Entry 6WKZ (X-ray diffraction, 2.23 A resolution); this record covers chains A and B.

== Chain A (and B) ==
Molecule: Deoxyhypusine synthase
From: Homo sapiens
Notes: EC 2.5.1.46; chain B of this document is another copy of the same molecule, construct and numbering; everything in this record applies to it too
UniProtKB: P49366 (DHYS_HUMAN); residues 1-369 here = UniProt positions 1-369
Sequence (372 residues; row label = number of the first residue in the row; numbers below 1 keep their minus sign (Gly-2 is residue -2)):
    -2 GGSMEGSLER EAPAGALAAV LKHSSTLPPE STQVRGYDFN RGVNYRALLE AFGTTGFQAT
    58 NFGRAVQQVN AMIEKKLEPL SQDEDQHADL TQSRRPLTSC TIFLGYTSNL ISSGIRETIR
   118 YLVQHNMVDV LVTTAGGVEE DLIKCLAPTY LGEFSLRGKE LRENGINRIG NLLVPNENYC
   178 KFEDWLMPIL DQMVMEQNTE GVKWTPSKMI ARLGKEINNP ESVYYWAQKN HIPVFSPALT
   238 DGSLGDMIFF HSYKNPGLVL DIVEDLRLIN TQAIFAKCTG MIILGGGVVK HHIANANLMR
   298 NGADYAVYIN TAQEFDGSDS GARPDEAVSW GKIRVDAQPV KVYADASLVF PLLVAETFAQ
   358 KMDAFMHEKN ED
Unresolved in the structure: -2 to 27, 84-91, 152-157, 290-298, 316-334, 364-369 (chain B: -2 to 27, 80-87, 152-156, 290-298, 317-334, 364-369)
Differences from the reference sequence: expression tag (-2 to 0)
Residues lining bound ligands:
  - 8Y1 (6-[(1R)-2-amino-1-phenylethyl]-3-(pyridin-3-yl)-5,6-dihydrothieno[2,3-c]pyridin-7(4H)-one), molecule 1: Phe100, Val129, Phe232, Pro234, Ile259, Asp262, Leu263, Ile266, Asn267, Ala270, Met278, Val285, Val286, Lys287
  - 8Y1, molecule 2: Thr237, Asp238, Gly239, Asp243
UniProt features mapped onto this chain:
  - active site: Lys329 (Nucleophile)
  - binding site (NAD(+)): Ser105 to Ser109, Thr131 to Gly133, Glu137, Asp238, Gly283, Thr308, Ala309, Asp342, Ala343
  - binding site (spermidine): Glu136, Glu137, Asp243, His288, Gly314 to Asp316, Glu323 to Lys329
  - modified residue: Ser78 (Phosphoserine)
  - natural variant: Asn173 (N173S: In NEDSSWI), Tyr305 to Ile306 (deletion: In NEDSSWI)
  - mutagenesis: Asn106 (N106A: Strongly reduced NAD and spermidine binding. Reduced activity), Ser109 (S109A: Strongly reduced spermidine binding. Reduced activity), Glu137 (E137A: Strongly reduced NAD binding. Strongly reduced formation of covalent intermediate), Asp238 (D238A: Strongly reduced NAD binding. Strongly reduced formation of covalent intermediate), Asp243 (D243A: Reduces spermidine binding by 98%. Strongly reduced formation of covalent intermediate), Lys287 (K287A: Reduces covalent intermediate formation and deoxyhypusine synthesis by 99.5%. Retains low spermidine cleavage activity), His288 (H288A: Reduces spermidine binding by 98%. Strongly reduced NAD binding. Strongly reduced formation of covalent intermediate), Tyr305 (Y305A: Strongly reduced NAD binding. No effect on enzyme activity), Asp313 (D313A: Strongly reduced NAD binding), Asp316 (D316A: Reduces spermidine binding by 98%. Loss of covalent intermediate formation and deoxyhypusine synthesis), Ser317 (S317A: Strongly reduced NAD binding. No effect on enzyme activity), Glu323 (E323A: Reduces spermidine binding by 98%. Strongly reduced formation of covalent intermediate), 3 further mutagenesis entries in UniProt

== Interface between chain A and chain B ==
Residue-residue contacts (72):
  Ser105(A) with Lys287(B), hydrogen bond
  Asn106(A) with Asp313(B), hydrogen bond (side chain-backbone); Gly314(B), hydrogen bond (side chain-backbone); Ser315(B)
  Ala132(A) with Lys287(B), hydrogen bond (backbone-side chain)
  Gly133(A) with Lys287(B)
  Phe151(A) with Glu311(B); Phe312(B)
  Asn164(A) with His289(B)
  Arg165(A) with Glu311(B), salt bridge
  Ile166(A) with Gly314(B)
  Asn173(A) with His289(B)
  Tyr176(A) with His289(B)
  Pro234(A) with Pro234(B); Asp238(B); Ile259(B)
  Thr237(A) with Ile259(B); Leu263(B)
  Asp238(A) with Pro234(B); Lys287(B)
  Ser240(A) with His289(B)
  Gly242(A) with Leu263(B)
  Ile245(A) with Leu263(B), hydrophobic
  Phe246(A) with Leu263(B); Arg264(B); Asn267(B); Thr268(B); Ile271(B), hydrophobic
  Ser249(A) with Arg264(B), hydrogen bond
  Tyr250(A) with Arg264(B); Thr268(B)
  Leu255(A) with Val260(B)
  Val256(A) with Asp258(B)
  Leu257(A) with Leu257(B); Asp258(B), hydrogen bond (backbone-side chain); Ile259(B), hydrogen bond (backbone-backbone); Val260(B), hydrophobic
  Asp258(A) with Val256(B); Leu257(B), hydrogen bond (side chain-backbone)
  Ile259(A) with Pro234(B); Leu257(B), hydrogen bond (backbone-backbone); Ile259(B), hydrophobic
  Val260(A) with Leu255(B); Leu257(B), hydrophobic
  Leu263(A) with Thr237(B); Gly242(B); Ile245(B), hydrophobic; Phe246(B)
  Arg264(A) with Phe246(B); Ser249(B), hydrogen bond (side chain-backbone); Tyr250(B)
  Asn267(A) with Phe246(B)
  Thr268(A) with Tyr250(B)
  Ile271(A) with Phe246(B), hydrophobic
  Lys287(A) with Ser105(B), hydrogen bond; Ala132(B), hydrogen bond (side chain-backbone); Gly133(B); Asp238(B)
  Thr308(A) with Gln310(B); Asp313(B), hydrogen bond
  Gln310(A) with Thr308(B); Gln310(B), hydrogen bond
  Glu311(A) with Phe151(B)
  Phe312(A) with Phe151(B); Thr308(B); Asp342(B)
  Asp313(A) with Asn106(B), hydrogen bond (backbone-side chain); Thr308(B), hydrogen bond; Asp342(B)
  Gly314(A) with Asn106(B)
  Asp342(A) with Phe312(B); Asp313(B)
Interface residues without a listed pair, chain A (43 interface residues in all): Gly167, Ala235, Gly239, Asp243, Ser315
Interface residues without a listed pair, chain B (40 interface residues in all): Ile166, Gly167, Ala235, Gly239, Asp243, Pro253

== Overview ==
The interface between chain A and chain B involves 43 residues on one side and 40 on the other, with 16
hydrogen bonds and 1 salt bridge. Polar contacts include Arg165(A)-Glu311(B), Ser105(A)-Lys287(B) and
Asn106(A)-Asp313(B). Bound to chain A: compound 8Y1.
Both chains are Deoxyhypusine synthase (Homo sapiens). Entry 6WKZ (Cocomplex structure of Deoxyhypusine
synthase with inhibitor
6-[(1R)-2-AMINO-1-PHENYLETHYL]-3-(PYRIDIN-3-YL)-4H,5H,6H,7H-THIENO[2,3-C]PYRIDIN-7-ONE) was determined by
X-ray diffraction, deposited together with 6WL6.
